Entry 9E1M (electron microscopy, 3.25 A resolution); this record covers chains E and I of the 11 polymer chains in the assembly.

== Chain E ==
Molecule: Histone H3.2
From: Xenopus laevis
Reference sequence: P84233 (H32_XENLA); residues 0-135 here correspond to UniProt positions 1-136 (UniProt number = residue number + 1)
Amino-acid sequence (136 residues; row label = number of the first residue in the row; numbering starts at 0):
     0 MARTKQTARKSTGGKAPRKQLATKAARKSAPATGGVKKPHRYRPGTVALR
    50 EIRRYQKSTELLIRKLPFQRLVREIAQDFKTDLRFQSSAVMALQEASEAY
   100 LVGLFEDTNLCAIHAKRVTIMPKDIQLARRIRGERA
Not modelled in the structure: 0-37, 134-135
UniProt features mapped onto this chain:
  - modified residue: Arg2 (Asymmetric dimethylarginine), Thr3 (Phosphothreonine), Lys4 (Allysine), Gln5 (5-glutamyl dopamine), Thr6 (Phosphothreonine), Arg8 (Citrulline), Lys9 (N6,N6,N6-trimethyllysine), Ser10 (ADP-ribosylserine), Thr11 (Phosphothreonine), Lys14 (N6-(2-hydroxyisobutyryl)lysine), Arg17 (Asymmetric dimethylarginine), Lys18 (N6-(2-hydroxyisobutyryl)lysine), Lys23 (N6-(2-hydroxyisobutyryl)lysine), Arg26 (Citrulline), Lys27 (N6,N6,N6-trimethyllysine), Ser28 (ADP-ribosylserine), Lys36 (N6,N6,N6-trimethyllysine), Lys37 (N6-methyllysine), Tyr41 (Phosphotyrosine), Lys56 (N6,N6,N6-trimethyllysine) and 8 more in UniProt
  - lipidation: Cys110 (S-palmitoyl cysteine)

== Chain I ==
Molecule: 149-nt DNA strand
From: Homo sapiens
Sequence (149 nucleotides; row label = number of the first residue in the row; numbers below 1 keep their minus sign (DA-73 is residue -73)):
   -73 ACAGGATGTATATATCTGACACGTGCCTGGAGACTAGGGAGTAATCCCCT
   -23 TGGCGGTTAAAACGCGGGGGACAGCGCGTACGTGCGTTTAAGCGGTGCTA
    27 GAGCTGTCTACGACCAATTGAGCGGCCTCGGCACCGGGATTCTCCAGGG

== How chain E and chain I interact ==
Residue-residue contacts - 24 pairs, chain E then chain I:
  Arg40(E) - DG-8(I)  base contact
  Arg40(E) - DC70(I)  sugar contact
  Arg40(E) - DC71(I)  phosphate contact
  Tyr41(E) - DT69(I)  phosphate contact
  Tyr41(E) - DC70(I)  phosphate contact
  Arg42(E) - DG-5(I)  salt bridge to the phosphate
  Arg42(E) - DC70(I)  hydrogen bond to the phosphate
  Arg42(E) - DC71(I)  salt bridge to the phosphate
  Pro43(E) - DG-5(I)  sugar contact
  Thr45(E) - DC70(I)  hydrogen bond to the phosphate
  Arg63(E) - DA-14(I)  sugar contact
  Arg72(E) - DT-23(I)  salt bridge to the phosphate
  Arg83(E) - DT-24(I)  sugar contact
  Arg83(E) - DT-23(I)  phosphate contact
  Phe84(E) - DT-24(I)  sugar contact
  Phe84(E) - DT-23(I)  hydrogen bond to the phosphate
  Gln85(E) - DT-24(I)  phosphate contact
  Arg116(E) - DA-3(I)  phosphate contact
  Arg116(E) - DC-2(I)  phosphate contact
  Val117(E) - DA-3(I)  hydrogen bond to the phosphate
  Thr118(E) - DG-4(I)  phosphate contact
  Thr118(E) - DA-3(I)  hydrogen bond to the phosphate
  Met120(E) - DA-3(I)  phosphate contact
  Met120(E) - DC-2(I)  phosphate contact
Also at the interface, not in a pair above, chain E (17 interface residues in all): His39, Ser86, Lys115
Also at the interface, not in a pair above, chain I (13 interface residues in all): DA-13, DG-6

== In short ==
17 residues of chain E and 13 residues of chain I are in contact, with 5 hydrogen bonds and 3 salt bridges.
Polar pairs include Arg42(E)-DC70(I), Thr45(E)-DC70(I) and Phe84(E)-DT-23(I).
Here chain E is Histone H3.2 (Xenopus laevis) and chain I is a 149-nt DNA strand (Homo sapiens). Entry 9E1M
(Snf2h bound nucleosome complex - ClassA2) was determined by electron microscopy, deposited together with
9E1L, 9E1N, 9E1O, 9E1P, 9E1Q, 9E1R and 4 further entries.
